Entry 6RD9 (electron microscopy, 3.00 A resolution); this record covers chains T and Y of the 31 polymer chains in the assembly.

== Chain T ==
Name: ATP synthase subunit alpha
Source organism: Polytomella sp. Pringsheim 198.80
UniProtKB: A0ZW40 (A0ZW40_9CHLO); residues 1-562 here = UniProt positions 1-562
Chain sequence (562 residues; numbered 1 to 562; the number before each row is that of its first residue):
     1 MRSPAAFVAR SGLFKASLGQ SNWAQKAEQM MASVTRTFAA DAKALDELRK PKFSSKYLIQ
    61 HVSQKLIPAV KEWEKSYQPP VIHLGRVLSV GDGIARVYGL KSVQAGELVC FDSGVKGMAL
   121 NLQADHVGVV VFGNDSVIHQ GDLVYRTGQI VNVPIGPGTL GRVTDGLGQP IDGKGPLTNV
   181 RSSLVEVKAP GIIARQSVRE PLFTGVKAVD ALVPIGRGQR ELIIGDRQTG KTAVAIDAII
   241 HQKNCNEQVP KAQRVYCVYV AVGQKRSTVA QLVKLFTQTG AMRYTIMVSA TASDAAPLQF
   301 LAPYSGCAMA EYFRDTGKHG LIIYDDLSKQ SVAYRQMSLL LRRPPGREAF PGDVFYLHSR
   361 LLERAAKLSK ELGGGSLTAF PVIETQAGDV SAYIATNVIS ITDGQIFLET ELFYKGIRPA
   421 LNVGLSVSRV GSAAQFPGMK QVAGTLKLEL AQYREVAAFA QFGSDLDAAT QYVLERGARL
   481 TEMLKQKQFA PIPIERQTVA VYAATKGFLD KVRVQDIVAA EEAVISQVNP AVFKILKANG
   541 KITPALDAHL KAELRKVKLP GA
Unresolved in the structure: 1-39
Differences from the reference sequence: conflict Arg-266 (Lys in A0ZW40)
Metal / ion sites: Mg2+: Thr-232 (together with ATP)
Small-molecule neighbours:
  - ADP (adenosine-5'-diphosphate): Val-427, Ser-428, Arg-429
  - ATP (adenosine-5'-triphosphate): Asp-226, Arg-227, Gln-228, Thr-229, Gly-230, Lys-231, Thr-232, Ala-233, Glu-384, Phe-413, Arg-418, Pro-419, Gln-486, Lys-487, Gln-488

== Chain Y ==
Name: ATP synthase subunit beta
Source organism: Polytomella sp. Pringsheim 198.80
Notes: EC 7.1.2.2
UniProtKB: A0ZW41 (A0ZW41_9CHLO); residues 1-574 here = UniProt positions 1-574
Chain sequence (574 residues; row label = number of the first residue in the row):
     1 MALRYAAGLA KNVVQRQGAS LNIARAFAAE PAPAIDAGYV SQVIGPVVDV RFDGELPSIL
    61 SSLEVEGHSV RLVLEVAQHM GDNTVRCIAM DSTDGLVRGQ KVVDTGSPIK VPVGRGTLGR
   121 IMNVIGEPVD EQGPIDAADI WSIHREAPEF TEQSTEQEIL VTGIKVVDLL APYQRGGKIG
   181 LFGGAGVGKT VLIMELINNV AKAHGGFSVF AGVGERTREG NDLYREMIES GVIKLGAERG
   241 NSKCTLVYGQ MNEPPGARAR VALTGLTVAE YFRDIEGQDV LLFVDNIFRF TQANSEVSAL
   301 LGRIPSAVGY QPTLATDLGG LQERITTTTK GSITSVQAVY VPADDLTDPA PATTFAHLDA
   361 TTVLSRSIAE LGIYPAVDPL DSTSRMLNPN VIGAEHYNVA RGVQKVLQDY KNLQDIIAIL
   421 GMDELSEEDK LTVARARKIQ RFLSQPFQVA EVFTGTPGKY VDLADTISGF QGVLTGKYDD
   481 LPEMAFYMVG DIKEVKEKAD KMAKDIASRK EADNKKVSEE LKDIPSLDKL VSEIKEVVIE
   541 EDDGLEEDFK AEALSSETVV LNEEGKSVPL PKKN
Unresolved in the structure: 1-35, 557-574
Differences from the reference sequence: conflict Ala-350 (Gly in A0ZW41), Leu-387 (Arg in A0ZW41)
Metal / ion sites: Mg2+: Thr-190 (together with ADP)
Small-molecule neighbours:
  - ADP (adenosine-5'-diphosphate): Gly-184, Ala-185, Gly-186, Val-187, Gly-188, Lys-189, Thr-190, Val-191, Tyr-374, Pro-375, Phe-447, Ala-450, Phe-453, Thr-454
  - ATP (adenosine-5'-triphosphate): Ser-384, Arg-385, Asn-388, Tyr-397

== How chain T and chain Y interact ==
Residue-residue contacts (141; chain T residue first):
  Gly-99(T) with Arg-98(Y), hydrogen bond (backbone-side chain)
  Leu-100(T) with Arg-98(Y), hydrogen bond (backbone-side chain)
  Lys-101(T) with Val-97(Y); Arg-98(Y)
  Ser-102(T) with Val-97(Y)
  Val-103(T) with Leu-96(Y); Val-97(Y)
  Gln-104(T) with Gly-95(Y); Leu-96(Y); Val-97(Y)
  Ala-105(T) with Val-43(Y), hydrophobic; Thr-93(Y); Asp-94(Y); Gly-95(Y), hydrogen bond (backbone-backbone); Leu-96(Y), hydrogen bond (backbone-backbone)
  Gly-106(T) with Asp-94(Y)
  Leu-120(T) with Val-43(Y)
  Asn-121(T) with Val-43(Y); Ile-44(Y)
  Leu-122(T) with Gln-42(Y); Val-43(Y), hydrogen bond (backbone-backbone); Leu-96(Y); Arg-98(Y)
  Gln-123(T) with Gln-42(Y); Ile-44(Y); Arg-98(Y), hydrogen bond (backbone-side chain)
  Ala-124(T) with Ser-41(Y)
  His-126(T) with Arg-98(Y)
  Val-127(T) with Arg-98(Y)
  Pro-157(T) with Leu-545(Y), hydrophobic; Phe-549(Y)
  Leu-160(T) with Leu-545(Y), hydrophobic
  Asn-179(T) with Glu-546(Y); Phe-549(Y); Lys-550(Y), hydrogen bond
  Val-180(T) with Phe-549(Y)
  Arg-181(T) with Phe-549(Y)
  Lys-188(T) with Asn-252(Y); Glu-253(Y), salt bridge
  Ala-189(T) with Asn-252(Y)
  Pro-190(T) with Thr-217(Y)
  Gly-191(T) with Thr-217(Y)
  Ile-192(T) with Ile-121(Y), hydrophobic; Thr-217(Y); Asn-221(Y), hydrogen bond (backbone-side chain)
  Ile-193(T) with Val-129(Y); Asp-130(Y); Glu-131(Y); Tyr-224(Y), hydrophobic; Arg-225(Y)
  Arg-195(T) with Thr-217(Y); Asn-221(Y)
  Gln-196(T) with Asn-221(Y)
  Ser-197(T) with Asp-222(Y)
  Arg-220(T) with Arg-216(Y); Arg-218(Y)
  Glu-247(T) with Ile-539(Y)
  Gln-248(T) with Ile-539(Y)
  Val-249(T) with Ile-539(Y)
  Pro-250(T) with Val-537(Y), hydrophobic; Val-538(Y); Glu-540(Y)
  Lys-251(T) with Glu-540(Y), hydrogen bond (backbone-side chain); Asp-542(Y); Asp-543(Y)
  Arg-254(T) with Glu-540(Y); Glu-541(Y); Asp-542(Y); Asp-543(Y), salt bridge
  Tyr-256(T) with Asp-543(Y); Leu-545(Y)
  Arg-283(T) with Asp-543(Y), salt bridge
  Tyr-284(T) with Asp-543(Y)
  Tyr-312(T) with Phe-549(Y); Glu-552(Y), hydrogen bond
  Thr-316(T) with Glu-552(Y)
  Lys-318(T) with Leu-545(Y)
  Arg-343(T) with Ile-44(Y); Gly-45(Y)
  Pro-344(T) with Ala-299(Y)
  Arg-347(T) with Val-308(Y)
  Gly-352(T) with Glu-296(Y)
  Asp-353(T) with Glu-296(Y)
  Phe-355(T) with Met-251(Y), hydrophobic; Arg-289(Y); Gln-292(Y); Glu-296(Y)
  Tyr-356(T) with Asn-252(Y); Glu-253(Y); Pro-254(Y); Pro-255(Y); Arg-258(Y); Glu-296(Y)
  Ser-359(T) with Met-251(Y), hydrogen bond (side chain-backbone)
  Glu-363(T) with Arg-216(Y); Thr-217(Y), hydrogen bond; Met-251(Y); Asn-252(Y)
  Ser-391(T) with Ala-343(Y)
  Thr-396(T) with Tyr-340(Y); Ala-343(Y)
  Asn-397(T) with Gln-292(Y)
  Ile-399(T) with Ala-185(Y), hydrophobic; Arg-216(Y)
  Ser-400(T) with Arg-216(Y), hydrogen bond (backbone-side chain); Arg-289(Y); Tyr-340(Y), hydrogen bond
  Ile-401(T) with Arg-216(Y), hydrogen bond (backbone-side chain); Met-251(Y)
  Thr-402(T) with Arg-216(Y), hydrogen bond (backbone-side chain)
  Asp-403(T) with Arg-216(Y), salt bridge; Arg-218(Y), salt bridge
  Gly-424(T) with Glu-370(Y)
  Leu-425(T) with Glu-370(Y)
  Arg-429(T) with Ala-185(Y); Gly-186(Y); Arg-216(Y); Phe-453(Y)
  Val-430(T) with Phe-453(Y)
  Phe-459(T) with Ile-417(Y); Ala-418(Y); Ile-419(Y); Leu-420(Y); Gly-421(Y)
  Phe-462(T) with Ala-418(Y); Ile-419(Y), hydrophobic
  Ser-464(T) with Ile-419(Y), hydrogen bond (side chain-backbone); Leu-420(Y)
  Asp-465(T) with Leu-420(Y)
  Asn-529(T) with Leu-527(Y)
  Lys-534(T) with Ile-534(Y)
  Ile-535(T) with Leu-530(Y), hydrophobic; Val-531(Y), hydrophobic
  Ala-538(T) with Ile-534(Y), hydrophobic
  Pro-544(T) with Ile-524(Y)
  Ala-545(T) with Asp-523(Y); Ile-524(Y), hydrophobic
  Ala-548(T) with Lys-516(Y)
  His-549(T) with Ile-524(Y); Pro-525(Y), hydrogen bond (side chain-backbone); Leu-527(Y)
Also at the interface, not in a pair above, chain T (84 interface residues in all): Ile-150, Ile-155, Gly-156, Glu-186, Val-198, Phe-313, Ala-531, Leu-546, Ala-552
Also at the interface, not in a pair above, chain Y (75 interface residues in all): Asp-91, Glu-215, Gly-220, Tyr-248, Gln-250, Leu-300, Gly-309, Asp-423, Val-517, Ser-526, Asp-548

== Overview ==
84 residues of chain T face 75 of chain Y across their interface; the contacts include 18 hydrogen bonds and 5
salt bridges. Polar pairs include Lys-188(T)/Glu-253(Y), Arg-254(T)/Asp-543(Y) and Arg-283(T)/Asp-543(Y). ADP
is bound between chain T and chain Y. Ligands of chain T: ATP.
Chain T is ATP synthase subunit alpha and chain Y is ATP synthase subunit beta, both from Polytomella sp.
Pringsheim 198.80; the structure, CryoEM structure of Polytomella F-ATP synthase, Primary rotary state 1,
composite map, was determined by electron microscopy (same publication as 6RD4, 6RD5, 6RD6, 6RD7, 6RD8, 6RDA
and 46 further entries).
